PDB entry 3JC5 | electron microscopy, 4.70 A resolution (low resolution: residue-level contacts below are approximate; hydrogen-bond / salt-bridge calls are withheld) | chains 4 and 7 of the 11 polymer chains in the assembly

[Chain 4]
Name: DNA replication licensing factor MCM4
From: Saccharomyces cerevisiae
Notes: EC 3.6.4.12
Reference sequence: P30665 (MCM4_YEAST); residues 1-933 here = UniProt positions 1-933
Chain sequence (933 residues; row label = number of the first residue in the row):
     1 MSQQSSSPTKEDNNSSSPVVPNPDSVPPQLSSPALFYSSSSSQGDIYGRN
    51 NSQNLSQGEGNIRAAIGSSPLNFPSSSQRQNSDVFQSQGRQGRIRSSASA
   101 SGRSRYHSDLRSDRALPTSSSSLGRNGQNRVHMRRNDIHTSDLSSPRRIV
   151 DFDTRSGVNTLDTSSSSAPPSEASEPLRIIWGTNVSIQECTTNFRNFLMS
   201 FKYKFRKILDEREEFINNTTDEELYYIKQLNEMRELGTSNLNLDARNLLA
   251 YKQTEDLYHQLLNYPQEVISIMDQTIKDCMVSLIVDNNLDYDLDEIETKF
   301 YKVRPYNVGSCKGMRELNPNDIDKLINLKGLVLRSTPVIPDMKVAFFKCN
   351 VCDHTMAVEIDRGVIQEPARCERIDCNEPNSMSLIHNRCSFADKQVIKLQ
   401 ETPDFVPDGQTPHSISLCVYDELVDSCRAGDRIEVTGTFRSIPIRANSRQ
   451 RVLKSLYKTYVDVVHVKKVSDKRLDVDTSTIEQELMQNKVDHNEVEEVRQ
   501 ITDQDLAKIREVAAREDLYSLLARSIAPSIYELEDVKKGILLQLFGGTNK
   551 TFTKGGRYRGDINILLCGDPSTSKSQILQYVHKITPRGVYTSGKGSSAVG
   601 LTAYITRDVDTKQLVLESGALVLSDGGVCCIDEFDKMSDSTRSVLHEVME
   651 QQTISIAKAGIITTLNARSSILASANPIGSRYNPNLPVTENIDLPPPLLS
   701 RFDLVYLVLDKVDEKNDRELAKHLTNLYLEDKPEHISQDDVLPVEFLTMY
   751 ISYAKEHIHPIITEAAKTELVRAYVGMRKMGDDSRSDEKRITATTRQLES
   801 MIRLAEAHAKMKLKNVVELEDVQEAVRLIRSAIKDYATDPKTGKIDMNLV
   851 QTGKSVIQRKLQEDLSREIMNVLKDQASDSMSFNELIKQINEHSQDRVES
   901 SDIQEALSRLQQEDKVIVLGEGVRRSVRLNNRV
Disordered / not traced: 1-176, 206-224, 471-474, 531, 570-571, 594-618, 655-664, 677-682, 728-740, 780-792, 839-933

[Chain 7]
Name: DNA replication licensing factor MCM7
From: Saccharomyces cerevisiae
Notes: EC 3.6.4.12
Reference sequence: P38132 (MCM7_YEAST); numbering as in UniProt (aligned over 1-845)
Chain sequence (845 residues; each row starts with the number of its first residue):
     1 MSAALPSIQLPVDYNNLFNEITDFLVTFKQDTLSSDATRNENEDENLDAE
    51 NIEQHLLEKGPKYMAMLQKVANRELNSVIIDLDDILQYQNEKFLQGTQAD
   101 DLVSAIQQNANHFTELFCRAIDNNMPLPTKEIDYKDDVLDVILNQRRLRN
   151 ERMLSDRTNEIRSENLMDTTMDPPSSMNDALREVVEDETELFPPNLTRRY
   201 FLYFKPLSQNCARRYRKKAISSKPLSVRQIKGDFLGQLITVRGIITRVSD
   251 VKPAVEVIAYTCDQCGYEVFQEVNSRTFTPLSECTSEECSQNQTKGQLFM
   301 STRASKFSAFQECKIQELSQQVPVGHIPRSLNIHVNGTLVRSLSPGDIVD
   351 VTGIFLPAPYTGFKALKAGLLTETYLEAQFVRQHKKKFASFSLTSDVEER
   401 VMELITSGDVYNRLAKSIAPEIYGNLDVKKALLLLLVGGVDKRVGDGMKI
   451 RGDINVCLMGDPGVAKSQLLKAICKISPRGVYTTGKGSSGVGLTAAVMKD
   501 PVTDEMILEGGALVLADNGICCIDEFDKMDESDRTAIHEVMEQQTISISK
   551 AGINTTLNARTSILAAANPLYGRYNPRLSPLDNINLPAALLSRFDILFLM
   601 LDIPSRDDDEKLAEHVTYVHMHNKQPDLDFTPVEPSKMREYIAYAKTKRP
   651 VMSEAVNDYVVQAYIRLRQDSKREMDSKFSFGQATPRTLLGIIRLSQALA
   701 KLRLADMVDIDDVEEALRLVRVSKESLYQETNKSKEDESPTTKIFTIIKK
   751 MLQETGKNTLSYENIVKTVRLRGFTMLQLSNCIQEYSYLNVWHLINEGNT
   801 LKFVDDGTMDTDQEDSLVSTPKLAPQTTASANVSAQDSDIDLQDA
Disordered / not traced: 1-3, 32-59, 160-189, 496-511, 730-845
Disulfide bonds: Cys474-Cys522

[How chain 4 and chain 7 interact]
Contacting residue pairs (122; chain 4 residue first):
  Ile179(4) with Gln145(7)
  Trp181(4) with Gln145(7); Arg146(7); Glu268(7); Arg303(7)
  Gly182(4) with Ile142(7); Gln145(7)
  Thr183(4) with Arg303(7)
  Asn184(4) with Val141(7); Gln145(7)
  Asn263(4) with Lys135(7)
  Tyr264(4) with Val138(7); Leu139(7); Val141(7); Ile142(7)
  Arg315(4) with Asp250(7); Val251(7); Gln311(7); Arg341(7)
  Glu316(4) with Arg341(7)
  Leu317(4) with Arg341(7)
  Pro319(4) with Pro253(7); Phe307(7); Ala309(7)
  Asn320(4) with Lys306(7)
  Ile322(4) with Thr302(7); Arg303(7); Phe307(7)
  Asp323(4) with Thr302(7); Arg303(7)
  Lys324(4) with Val138(7)
  Arg362(4) with Phe299(7)
  Val364(4) with Phe299(7)
  Gln366(4) with Gln297(7); Phe299(7)
  Pro403(4) with Thr555(7)
  Asp408(4) with Val514(7); Leu515(7)
  Gln410(4) with Val248(7)
  His413(4) with Asp250(7)
  Arg432(4) with Asn554(7)
  Ser441(4) with Phe307(7)
  Pro443(4) with Met300(7)
  Arg451(4) with Thr279(7); Pro280(7)
  Val452(4) with Thr279(7)
  Leu453(4) with Thr277(7); Phe278(7); Pro280(7)
  Lys454(4) with Arg276(7); Thr277(7)
  Ser455(4) with Val255(7); Val273(7); Arg276(7); Thr277(7); Phe278(7)
  Leu456(4) with Lys252(7); Pro253(7); Arg276(7)
  Tyr457(4) with Lys252(7); Pro253(7); Val255(7); Ile258(7); Phe278(7); Phe307(7)
  Lys458(4) with Lys252(7)
  Thr459(4) with Lys252(7); Pro253(7)
  Asp569(4) with Thr685(7)
  Thr572(4) with Thr685(7); Pro686(7)
  Ser575(4) with Met448(7)
  Leu578(4) with Met448(7)
  Gln579(4) with Val444(7); Asp446(7); Gly447(7); Met448(7)
  Lys583(4) with Val444(7); Asp446(7)
  Ser592(4) with Glu542(7); Thr545(7)
  Gly593(4) with Glu539(7); Thr545(7); Ile546(7); Ser547(7)
  Asp632(4) with Glu542(7)
  Glu633(4) with Glu539(7); Glu542(7); Gln543(7); Thr545(7)
  Lys636(4) with Thr535(7); Ala536(7); His538(7); Glu539(7); Ser547(7)
  Met637(4) with Ser547(7)
  Ser638(4) with Ser547(7); Ile548(7); Ser549(7)
  Asp639(4) with Ser549(7)
  Ser640(4) with Ser549(7); Lys550(7)
  Thr641(4) with Ser549(7)
  Asn676(4) with His538(7); Arg593(7)
  Asp710(4) with Arg668(7); Gln683(7); Thr685(7)
  Lys711(4) with Lys672(7)
  Glu714(4) with Gln669(7); Lys672(7)
  Asp717(4) with Tyr664(7); Arg668(7)
  Arg718(4) with Ile665(7)
  Ala721(4) with Val661(7); Tyr664(7)
  Lys722(4) with Val661(7)
  Thr725(4) with Asn657(7); Val660(7); Val661(7); Leu689(7)
  Leu727(4) with Asn657(7)
Interface residues without a listed pair, chain 4 (68 interface residues in all): His259, Asn318, Ser573, Gln576, Tyr580, Tyr590, Asn683, Asn726
Interface residues without a listed pair, chain 7 (80 interface residues in all): Arg149, Arg247, Ser249, Ala254, Thr261, Ser308, Phe310, Pro345, Gly445, Ile450, Ala495, Val540, Met541, Gln544, Ala588, Ser592

[Overview]
Chain 4 and chain 7 form an interface of 68 and 80 residues respectively.
Here chain 4 is DNA replication licensing factor MCM4 and chain 7 is DNA replication licensing factor MCM7,
both from Saccharomyces cerevisiae. Entry 3JC5 (Structure of the eukaryotic replicative CMG helicase and
pumpjack motion) was determined by electron microscopy together with 3JC6 and 3JC7 from the same study.
